PDB entry 3MBE | X-ray diffraction, 2.89 A resolution | chains C and D of the 5 polymer chains in the assembly

# Chain C
Molecule: TCR 21.3 alpha chain
From: Mus musculus
Chain sequence (229 residues; each row starts with the number of its first residue; note: 21 numbers in that range are skipped by the numbering (no residue carries them; nothing is unmodelled there); a row labelled like 84A-84C holds insertion residues (84A, then the next letters in order)):
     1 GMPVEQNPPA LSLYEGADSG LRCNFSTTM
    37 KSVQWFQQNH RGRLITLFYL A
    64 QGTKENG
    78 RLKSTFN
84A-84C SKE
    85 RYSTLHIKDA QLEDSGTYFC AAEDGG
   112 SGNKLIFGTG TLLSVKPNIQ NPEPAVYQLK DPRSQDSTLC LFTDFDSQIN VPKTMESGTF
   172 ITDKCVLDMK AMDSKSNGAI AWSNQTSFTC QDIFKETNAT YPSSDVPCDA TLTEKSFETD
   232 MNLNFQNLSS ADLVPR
Disordered / not traced: 1, 212-247
Cystine bridges: Cys23-Cys104, Cys151-Cys201

# Chain D
Molecule: TCR 21.3 beta chain
From: Mus musculus
Chain sequence (259 residues; row label = number of the first residue in the row; note: 14 numbers in that range are skipped by the numbering (no residue carries them; nothing is unmodelled there)):
     1 EAAVTQSPRS KVAVTGGKVT LSCHQTNNH
    37 DYMYWYRQDT GHGLRLIHYS YV
    63 ADSTEKGDIP
    74 DGYKASRP
    83 SQENFSLILE LASLSQTAVY FCASSWDR
   112 AGNTLYFGEG SRLIVVEDLR NVTPPKVSLF EPSKAEIANK QKATLVCLAR GFFPDHVELS
   172 WWVNGKEVHS GVCTDPQAYK ESNYSYSLSS RLRVSATFWH NPRNHFRCQV QFHGLSEEDK
   232 WPEGSPKPVT QNISAEAWGR ADCGITSASY HQSSADLVPR GS
Disordered / not traced: 1-2, 253-273
Cystine bridges: Cys23-Cys104, Cys158-Cys219
Glycans and other covalent adducts: N-acetylglucosamine (NAG) linked to Asn243

# Chain C / chain D interface
Residue-residue contacts - 87 pairs, chain C then chain D:
  Ser38(C) - Ala112(D)
  Gln40(C) - Gly113(D)
  Gln40(C) - Asn114(D)
  Gln40(C) - Leu116(D)
  Phe42(C) - Phe118(D)  hydrophobic
  Gln44(C) - Gln44(D)  hydrogen bond
  Gln44(C) - Phe103(D)
  Arg47(C) - Arg9(D)
  Gly48(C) - Phe103(D)
  Leu50(C) - Leu50(D)  hydrophobic
  Tyr55(C) - Gly113(D)
  Tyr55(C) - Asn114(D)
  Phe103(C) - Gln44(D)
  Phe103(C) - Gly49(D)
  Glu107(C) - Ala112(D)
  Lys115(C) - Leu52(D)
  Lys115(C) - Tyr55(D)
  Lys115(C) - Lys68(D)
  Lys115(C) - Asp70(D)
  Leu116(C) - Tyr42(D)
  Leu116(C) - Leu116(D)  hydrophobic
  Phe118(C) - Leu50(D)
  Phe118(C) - Phe118(D)  hydrophobic
  Gly119(C) - His48(D)
  Gly119(C) - Gly49(D)
  Thr120(C) - Gly47(D)
  Thr120(C) - His48(D)
  Glu134(C) - Lys151(D)  hydrogen bond (backbone-side chain)
  Ala136(C) - Lys151(D)
  Tyr138(C) - Ser144(D)
  Tyr138(C) - Ala146(D)  hydrophobic
  Tyr138(C) - Glu147(D)
  Tyr138(C) - Lys151(D)  hydrogen bond
  Gln139(C) - Ser144(D)
  Leu140(C) - Phe141(D)  hydrophobic
  Leu140(C) - Glu142(D)
  Leu140(C) - Pro143(D)
  Leu140(C) - Ser144(D)
  Leu140(C) - Val157(D)  hydrophobic
  Lys141(C) - Phe141(D)
  Lys141(C) - Glu142(D)  hydrogen bond (backbone-backbone)
  Asp142(C) - Ser139(D)
  Asp142(C) - Leu140(D)
  Asp142(C) - Phe141(D)
  Pro143(C) - Leu140(D)
  Pro143(C) - Glu142(D)
  Arg144(C) - Glu247(D)  hydrogen bond (side chain-backbone)
  Ser148(C) - Phe141(D)
  Leu150(C) - Phe141(D)  hydrophobic
  Leu150(C) - Val157(D)  hydrophobic
  Leu152(C) - Thr155(D)
  Leu152(C) - Arg202(D)
  Thr154(C) - Lys151(D)
  Thr154(C) - Arg204(D)  hydrogen bond
  Asp155(C) - Lys151(D)  salt bridge
  Asp155(C) - Arg204(D)  salt bridge
  Phe171(C) - Arg161(D)
  Phe171(C) - Glu192(D)
  Thr173(C) - Asp186(D)
  Thr173(C) - Ser200(D)
  Asp174(C) - Tyr190(D)
  Cys176(C) - Cys184(D)  disulfide
  Cys176(C) - Thr185(D)  hydrogen bond (side chain-backbone)
  Cys176(C) - Arg202(D)  hydrogen bond (backbone-side chain)
  Val177(C) - Cys184(D)
  Val177(C) - Arg202(D)
  Leu178(C) - Gly182(D)
  Leu178(C) - Val183(D)
  Leu178(C) - Cys184(D)  hydrophobic
  Leu178(C) - Arg202(D)
  Asp179(C) - Ser181(D)
  Asp179(C) - Gly182(D)  hydrogen bond (backbone-backbone)
  Met180(C) - Lys153(D)
  Met180(C) - Ser181(D)
  Met180(C) - Arg204(D)
  Met180(C) - Val205(D)  hydrophobic
  Met180(C) - Ser206(D)
  Lys181(C) - Ser181(D)  hydrogen bond (backbone-side chain)
  Ser185(C) - Lys153(D)
  Ser187(C) - Arg202(D)
  Ser187(C) - Arg204(D)
  Asn188(C) - Arg202(D)  hydrogen bond (backbone-side chain)
  Gly189(C) - Arg202(D)
  Ile191(C) - Arg202(D)
  Trp193(C) - Leu159(D)  hydrophobic
  Trp193(C) - Arg161(D)
  Trp193(C) - Ser198(D)
Also at the interface, not in a pair above, chain C (49 interface residues in all): Gly113, Asn114, Ile117, Thr149, Asn195
Also at the interface, not in a pair above, chain D (50 interface residues in all): Gly69, Arg110, Pro187, Ala246
Disulfides between the chains: Cys176(C)-Cys184(D)

# In short
The interface between chain C and chain D involves 49 residues on one side and 50 on the other, with 1
disulfide bond, 11 hydrogen bonds and 2 salt bridges. Polar pairs include Asp155(C)-Lys151(D),
Asp155(C)-Arg204(D) and Gln44(C)-Gln44(D). Covalently linked N-acetylglucosamine: at Asn243(D).
Here chain C is TCR 21.3 alpha chain and chain D is TCR 21.3 beta chain, both from Mus musculus. Entry 3MBE
(TCR 21.30 in complex with MHC class II I-Ag7HEL(11-27)) was determined by X-ray diffraction.
